Entry 2WDV (X-ray diffraction, 3.20 A resolution); this record covers chains B and C of the 4 polymer chains in the assembly.

# Chain B
Name: Succinate dehydrogenase iron-sulfur subunit
Organism: Escherichia coli
Notes: EC 1.3.5.1, 1.3.99.1
Reference sequence: P07014 (DHSB_ECOLI); residue numbers follow UniProt; this construct covers 1-238
Amino-acid sequence (238 residues; numbered 1 to 238; the number before each row is that of its first residue):
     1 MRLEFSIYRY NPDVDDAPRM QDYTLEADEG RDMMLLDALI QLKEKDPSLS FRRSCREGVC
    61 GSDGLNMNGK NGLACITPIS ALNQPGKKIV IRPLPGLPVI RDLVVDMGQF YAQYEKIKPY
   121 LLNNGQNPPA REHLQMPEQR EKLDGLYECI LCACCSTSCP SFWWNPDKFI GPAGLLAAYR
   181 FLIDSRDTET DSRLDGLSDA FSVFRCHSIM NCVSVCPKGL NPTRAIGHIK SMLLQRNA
Curated features (UniProtKB/Swiss-Prot):
  - binding site ([2Fe-2S] cluster): Cys55, Cys60, Cys75
  - binding site ([4Fe-4S] cluster): Cys149, Cys152, Cys155, Cys216
  - binding site ([3Fe-4S] cluster): Cys159, Cys206, Cys212
  - binding site (a ubiquinone): Trp164
Ion coordination: 2Fe-2S cluster Fe: Cys55, Cys60, Asp63, Cys75; 4Fe-4S cluster Fe: Cys149, Cys152, Cys155, Cys216; 3Fe-4S cluster Fe: Cys159, Cys206, Cys212
Ligand contacts:
  - 3Fe-4S cluster (F3S): Cys159, Phe169, Pro172, Cys206, His207, Ser208, Ile209, Met210, Asn211, Cys212, Thr223, Ile226
  - 2Fe-2S cluster (FES): Leu36, Arg53, Ser54, Cys55, Arg56, Gly58, Val59, Cys60, Gly61, Ser62, Asp63, Leu73, Cys75
  - 4Fe-4S cluster (SF4): Phe110, Cys149, Ile150, Leu151, Cys152, Ala153, Cys154, Cys155, Ala173, Leu176, Cys216, Pro217, Lys218, Leu220
From the paper describing this entry:
  - mutagenesis - K230L: decreased catalytic activity on Q1

# Chain C
Name: Succinate dehydrogenase cytochrome B556 subunit
Organism: Escherichia coli
Notes: EC 1.3.5.1
Reference sequence: P69054 (DHSC_ECOLI); residue numbers follow UniProt; this construct covers 1-129
Amino-acid sequence (129 residues; numbered 1 to 129; the number before each row is that of its first residue):
     1 MIRNVKKQRP VNLDLQTIRF PITAIASILH RVSGVITFVA VGILLWLLGT SLSSPEGFEQ
    61 ASAIMGSFFV KFIMWGILTA LAYHVVVGIR HMMMDFGYLE ETFEAGKRSA KISFVITVVL
   121 SLLAGVLVW
Unresolved in the structure: 1-7, 129
Curated features (UniProtKB/Swiss-Prot):
  - binding site (heme): His84
Ion coordination: heme Fe: His84 (shared with 1 residue of chain D)
Ligand contacts: heme (HEM): His30, Arg31, Gly34, Val35, Thr37, Phe38, Val41, Leu81, His84, Val85, Gly88, Ile89, His91, Met92

# Chain B / chain C interface
Residue-residue contacts - 38 pairs, chain B then chain C:
  Tyr10(B) with Pro10(C), hydrophobic
  Pro18(B) with Pro10(C), hydrophobic
  Asn66(B) with Thr17(C)
  Asn68(B) with Arg19(C)
  Gly69(B) with Thr17(C); Ile18(C); Arg19(C), hydrogen bond (backbone-backbone)
  Arg92(B) with Asn12(C), hydrogen bond; Asp14(C); Thr17(C), hydrogen bond
  Pro93(B) with Asn12(C), hydrogen bond (backbone-side chain)
  Pro95(B) with Asn12(C); Ile18(C), hydrophobic
  Gly96(B) with Asn12(C), hydrogen bond (backbone-backbone); Leu13(C)
  Leu97(B) with Val11(C)
  Pro98(B) with Pro10(C); Val11(C), hydrophobic
  Val99(B) with Arg9(C); Pro10(C), hydrogen bond (backbone-backbone)
  Ile100(B) with Arg9(C)
  Asp106(B) with Arg9(C), salt bridge
  Trp163(B) with Leu13(C), hydrophobic
  His207(B) with Arg31(C); His91(C), hydrogen bond (backbone-side chain)
  Ser208(B) with His91(C)
  Ile209(B) with Thr23(C), hydrogen bond (backbone-side chain); Ala24(C), hydrophobic; Ser27(C)
  Met210(B) with Glu101(C); Thr102(C); Phe103(C)
  Asn211(B) with Pro21(C); Ala24(C)
  Ser214(B) with Phe103(C)
  Asn221(B) with Glu101(C), hydrogen bond (side chain-backbone)
  Arg224(B) with Glu101(C); Thr102(C)
Also at the interface, not in a pair above, chain B (29 interface residues in all): Tyr8, Lys70, Leu94, Val213, Thr223, Gly227
Also at the interface, not in a pair above, chain C (22 interface residues in all): Leu15, Phe20, Met94, Gly106

# Overview
The interface between chain B and chain C involves 29 residues on one side and 22 on the other, with 9
hydrogen bonds and 1 salt bridge. Polar pairs include Asp106(B)-Arg9(C), Arg92(B)-Asn12(C) and
Arg92(B)-Thr17(C). The paper reports that K230L of chain B reduces catalytic activity on Q1.
Here chain B is Succinate dehydrogenase iron-sulfur subunit and chain C is Succinate dehydrogenase cytochrome
B556 subunit, both from Escherichia coli. Entry 2WDV (E. coli succinate:quinone oxidoreductase (SQR) with an
empty quinone- binding pocket) was determined by X-ray diffraction together with 2WDQ and 2WDR from the same
study.
